Entry 7RN8 (X-ray diffraction, 1.88 A resolution); this record covers chains A and C of the 6 polymer chains in the assembly.

== Chain A (and C) ==
Protein: Caspase-3 subunit p17
Source organism: Homo sapiens
Notes: chain C of this document is another copy of the same molecule, construct and numbering; everything in this record applies to it too
UniProt: P42574 (CASP3_HUMAN); residue numbers follow UniProt; this construct covers 34-174
Sequence (141 residues; each row starts with the number of its first residue):
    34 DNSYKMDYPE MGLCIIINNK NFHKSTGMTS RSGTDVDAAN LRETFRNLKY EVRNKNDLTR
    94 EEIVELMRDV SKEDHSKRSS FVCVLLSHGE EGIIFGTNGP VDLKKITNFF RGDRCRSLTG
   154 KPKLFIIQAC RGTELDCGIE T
Curated features (UniProtKB/Swiss-Prot):
  - active site: H121, C163
  - modified residue: C163 (S-nitrosocysteine)
What the authors report for this chain:
  - binding site for Ac-VD(Orn)VD-CHO: R64, Q161, C163

== Interface between chain A and chain C ==
Pairs across the interface - 10 pairs, chain A then chain C:
  G145(A) - I172(C)
  D146(A) - I172(C)
  R149(A) - I172(C)
  T152(A) - I172(C)
  I172(A) - G145(C)
  I172(A) - D146(C)
  I172(A) - R149(C)
  I172(A) - T152(C)
  E173(A) - R149(C)  hydrogen bond (backbone-side chain)
  T174(A) - T152(C)
Also at the interface, not in a pair above, chain C (7 interface residues in all): G171, E173

== Overview ==
The chain A/chain C interface involves 7 residues from each chain; the contacts include 1 hydrogen bond. Its
one hydrogen-bonded contact is E173(A)-R149(C). UniProt lists active-site residues H121(A) and C163(A) on
chain A. From the paper: a binding site for Ac-VD(Orn)VD-CHO at R64(A), Q161(A) and C163(A).
Chain A and chain C are both Caspase-3 subunit p17 (Homo sapiens); the structure, Crystal structure of
caspase-3 with inhibitor Ac-VD(Orn)VD-CHO, was determined by X-ray diffraction (same publication as 7RN7,
7RN9, 7RNB, 7RND, 7RNE, 7RNF and 7SEO).
